PDB entry 5DB7 | X-ray diffraction, 2.21 A resolution | chains A and P of the 4 polymer chains in the assembly

[Chain A]
Protein: DNA polymerase beta
Organism: Homo sapiens
Notes: EC 2.7.7.7, 4.2.99.-
UniProt: P06746 (DPOLB_HUMAN); numbering as in UniProt (aligned over 1-335)
Chain sequence (335 residues; numbered 1 to 335; the number before each row is that of its first residue):
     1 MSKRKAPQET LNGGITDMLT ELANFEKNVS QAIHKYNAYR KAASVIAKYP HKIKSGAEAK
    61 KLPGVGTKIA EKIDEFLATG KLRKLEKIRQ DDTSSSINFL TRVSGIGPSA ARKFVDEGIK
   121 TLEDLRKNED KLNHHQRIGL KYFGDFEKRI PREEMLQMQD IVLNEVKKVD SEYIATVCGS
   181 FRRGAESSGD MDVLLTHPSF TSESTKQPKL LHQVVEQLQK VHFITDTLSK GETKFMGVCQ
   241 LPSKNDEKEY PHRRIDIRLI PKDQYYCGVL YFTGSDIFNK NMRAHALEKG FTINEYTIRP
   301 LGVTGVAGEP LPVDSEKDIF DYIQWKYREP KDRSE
Not modelled in the structure: 1-6, 205-206
Bound ions: Na+ site 1: Lys60, Leu62, Val65 (shared with 1 residue of chain D); Na+ site 2: Thr101, Val103, Ile106 (shared with DG9(P) of chain P)
Curated features (UniProtKB/Swiss-Prot):
  - region: Arg183 to Asp192 (DNA-binding)
  - active site: Lys72 (Nucleophile)
  - binding site (K(+)): Lys60, Leu62, Val65, Thr101, Val103, Ile106
  - binding site (Na(+)): Lys60, Leu62, Val65, Thr101, Val103, Ile106
  - binding site (dATP): Arg149, Ser180, Arg183, Gly189, Asp190
  - binding site (dCTP): Arg149, Ser180, Arg183, Gly189, Asp190
  - binding site (dGTP): Arg149, Ser180, Arg183, Gly189, Asp190, Asp192
  - binding site (dTTP): Arg149, Ser180, Arg183, Gly189, Asp190
  - binding site (Mg(2+)): Asp190, Asp192, Asp256
  - modified residue: Lys72 (N6-acetyllysine), Arg83 (Omega-N-methylarginine), Arg152 (Omega-N-methylarginine)
  - cross-link (Glycyl lysine isopeptide (Lys-Gly)): Lys41 (interchain with G-Cter in ubiquitin), Lys61 (interchain with G-Cter in ubiquitin), Lys81 (interchain with G-Cter in ubiquitin)
  - natural variant: Leu22 (L22P: Found in a gastric cancer sample; uncertain significance), Tyr39 (Y39C: Found in a gastric cancer sample; uncertain significance), Gly118 (G118V: Decreased DNA-directed DNA polymerase activity), Arg137 (R137Q: Decreased function in base-excision repair), Arg149 (R149I: Decreased DNA-directed DNA polymerase activity), Asp160 (D160N: Found in a gastric cancer sample; uncertain significance), Cys239 (C239R: Found in a gastric cancer sample; uncertain significance), Lys289 (K289M: Found in a colon cancer sample; uncertain significance), Asn294 (N294D: Found in a gastric cancer sample; uncertain significance), Glu295 (E295K: Found in a gastric cancer sample; uncertain significance)
  - mutagenesis: Phe25 (F25W: No effect on 5'-dRP lyase activity. Decreased ssDNA binding), His34 (H34G: Decreased 5'-dRP lyase activity. Decreased ssDNA binding), Lys35 (K35A: Decreased 5'-dRP lyase activity. Decreased ssDNA binding. Loss of 5'-dRP lyase activity; when associated with A-68 and A-72. Decreased ssDNA binding; when associated with A-68 and A-72 ...), Tyr39 (Y39F: No effect on 5'-dRP lyase activity; Y39Q: Abolishes DNA polymerase and 5'-dRP lyase activity), Lys41 (K41R: Abolishes ubiquitination; when associated with R-61 and R-81), Lys60 (K60A: Decreased 5'-dRP lyase activity. Decreased ssDNA binding), Lys61 (K61R: Abolishes ubiquitination; when associated with R-41 and R-81), Lys68 (K68A: No effect on 5'-dRP lyase activity. Decreased ssDNA binding. Loss of 5'-dRP lyase activity; when associated with A-35 and A-72. Decreased ssDNA binding; when associated with A-35 and A-72 ...), Glu71 (E71Q: No effect on 5'-dRP lyase activity. No effect on structure shown by circular dichroism. No effect on ssDNA binding), Lys72 (K72A: Severely reduced 5'-dRP lyase activity. Does not affect ssDNA binding. Loss of 5'-dRP lyase activity; when associated with A-35 and A-68. Decreased ssDNA binding ...), Glu75 (E75A: Slightly decreased 5'-dRP lyase activity. Decreased ssDNA binding. No effect on structure shown by circular dichroism), Lys81 (K81R: Abolishes ubiquitination; when associated with R-41 and R-61), 5 further mutagenesis entries in UniProt

[Chain P]
Molecule: 10-nt DNA strand
Sequence (10 nucleotides; numbered 1 to 10; the number before each row is that of its first residue):
     1 GCTXATGCGA
Modified residues: FMG (2-amino-9-(2-deoxy-2-fluoro-5-O-phosphono-beta-D-arabinofuranosyl)-7-methyl-6-oxo-6,9-dihydro-1H-purin-7-ium) at position 4
Bound ions: Na+: DG9 (shared with Thr101(A), Val103(A), Ile106(A) of chain A)

[Interface between chain A and chain P]
Contacting residue pairs (13; chain A residue first):
  Val103(A) - DG9(P)  phosphate contact
  Ser104(A) - DG9(P)  phosphate contact
  Gly105(A) - DC8(P)  sugar contact
  Gly105(A) - DG9(P)  hydrogen bond to the phosphate
  Ile106(A) - DG9(P)  phosphate contact
  Gly107(A) - DC8(P)  hydrogen bond to the phosphate
  Pro108(A) - DC8(P)  phosphate contact
  Ser109(A) - DG7(P)  phosphate contact
  Ser109(A) - DC8(P)  hydrogen bond to the phosphate
  Ala110(A) - DC8(P)  hydrogen bond to the phosphate
  Arg254(A) - DG9(P)  phosphate contact
  Arg254(A) - DA10(P)  salt bridge to the phosphate
  Asp256(A) - DA10(P)  sugar contact
Also at the interface, not in a pair above, chain A (13 interface residues in all): His135, Asp190, Met236

[Summary]
Chain A and chain P form an interface of 13 and 4 residues respectively, with 4 hydrogen bonds and 1 salt
bridge. Polar contacts include Gly105(A)-DG9(P), Gly107(A)-DC8(P) and Ser109(A)-DC8(P).
Here chain A is DNA polymerase beta (Homo sapiens) and chain P is a 10-nt DNA strand. Entry 5DB7 (Structure of
human DNA polymerase beta Host-Guest complex with the N7MG base paired with a dT) was determined by X-ray
diffraction together with 5DB6, 5DB8, 5DB9, 5DBA, 5DBB and 5DBC from the same study.
